PDB entry 7XL3 | electron microscopy, 3.13 A resolution | chains D and F of the 7 polymer chains in the assembly

[Chain D]
Protein: DNA-directed RNA polymerase subunit beta'
Source organism: Pseudomonas aeruginosa PAO1
Notes: EC 2.7.7.6
UniProt: Q9HWC9 (RPOC_PSEAE); numbering as in UniProt (aligned over 2-1399)
Chain sequence (1412 residues; row label = number of the first residue in the row; numbering starts at 0):
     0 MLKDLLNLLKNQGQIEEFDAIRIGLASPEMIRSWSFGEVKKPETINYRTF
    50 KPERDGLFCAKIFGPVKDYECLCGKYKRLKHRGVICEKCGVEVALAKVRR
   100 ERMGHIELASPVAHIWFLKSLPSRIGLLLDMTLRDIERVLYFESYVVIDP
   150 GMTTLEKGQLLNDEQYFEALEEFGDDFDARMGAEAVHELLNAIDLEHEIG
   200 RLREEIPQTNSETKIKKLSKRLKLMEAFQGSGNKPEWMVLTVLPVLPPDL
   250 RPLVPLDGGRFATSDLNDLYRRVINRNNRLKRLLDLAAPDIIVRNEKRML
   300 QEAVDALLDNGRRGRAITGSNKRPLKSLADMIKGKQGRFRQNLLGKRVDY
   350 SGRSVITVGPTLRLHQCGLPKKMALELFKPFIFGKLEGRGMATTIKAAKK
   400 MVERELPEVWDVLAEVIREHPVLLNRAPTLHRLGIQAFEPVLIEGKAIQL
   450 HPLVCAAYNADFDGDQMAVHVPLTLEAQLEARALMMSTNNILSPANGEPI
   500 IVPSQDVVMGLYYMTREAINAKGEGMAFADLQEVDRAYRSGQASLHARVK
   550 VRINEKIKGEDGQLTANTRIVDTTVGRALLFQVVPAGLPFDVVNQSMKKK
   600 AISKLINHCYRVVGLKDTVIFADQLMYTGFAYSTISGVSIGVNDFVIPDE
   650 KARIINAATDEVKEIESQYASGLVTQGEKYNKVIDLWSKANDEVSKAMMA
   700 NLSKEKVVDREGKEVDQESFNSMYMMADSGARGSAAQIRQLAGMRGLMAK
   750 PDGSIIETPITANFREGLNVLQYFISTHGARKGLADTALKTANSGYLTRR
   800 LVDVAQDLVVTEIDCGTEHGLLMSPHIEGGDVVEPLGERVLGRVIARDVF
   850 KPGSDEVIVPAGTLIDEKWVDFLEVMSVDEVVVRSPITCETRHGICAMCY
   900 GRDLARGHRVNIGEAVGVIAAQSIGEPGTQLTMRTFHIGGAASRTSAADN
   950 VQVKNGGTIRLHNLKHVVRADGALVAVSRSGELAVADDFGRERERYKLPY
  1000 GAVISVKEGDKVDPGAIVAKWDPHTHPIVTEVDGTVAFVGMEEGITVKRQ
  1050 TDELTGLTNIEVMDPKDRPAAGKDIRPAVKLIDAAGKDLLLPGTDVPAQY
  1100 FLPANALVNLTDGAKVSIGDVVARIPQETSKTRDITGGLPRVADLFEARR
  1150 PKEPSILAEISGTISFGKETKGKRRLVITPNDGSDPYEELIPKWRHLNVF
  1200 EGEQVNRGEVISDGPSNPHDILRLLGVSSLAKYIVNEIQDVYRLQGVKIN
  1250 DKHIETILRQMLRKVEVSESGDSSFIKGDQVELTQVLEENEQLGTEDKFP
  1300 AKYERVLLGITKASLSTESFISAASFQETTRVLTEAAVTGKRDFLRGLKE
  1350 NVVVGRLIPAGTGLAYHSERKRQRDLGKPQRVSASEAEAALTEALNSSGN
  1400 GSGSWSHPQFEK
Not modelled in the structure: 0-15, 932-946, 1127-1134, 1377-1411
Construct notes: initiating methionine (0); expression tag (1, 1400-1411)
Metal / ion sites: Zn2+ site 1 near Cys70 (its only coordinating residue here); Mg2+ near Asp464 (its only coordinating residue here); Zn2+ site 2: Cys888, Cys898
Curated features (UniProtKB/Swiss-Prot):
  - binding site (Zn(2+)): Cys70, Cys72, Cys85, Cys88, Cys814, Cys888, Cys895, Cys898
  - binding site (Mg(2+)): Asp460, Asp462, Asp464

[Chain F]
Protein: RNA polymerase sigma factor RpoS
Source organism: Pseudomonas aeruginosa PAO1
UniProt: P45684 (RPOS_PSEAE); residue numbers follow UniProt; this construct covers 1-334
Chain sequence (338 residues; each row starts with the number of its first residue; numbers below 1 keep their minus sign (Gly-3 is residue -3)):
    -3 GAMGMALKKEGPEFDHDDEVLLLEPGIMLDESSADEQPSPRATPKATTSF
    47 SSKQHKHIDYTRALDATQLYLNEIGFSPLLTPEEEVHFARLAQKGDPAGR
    97 KRMIESNLRLVVKIARRYVNRGLSLLDLIEEGNLGLIRAVEKFDPERGFR
   147 FSTYATWWIRQTIERAIMNQTRTIRLPIHVVKELNVYLRAARELTHKLDH
   197 EPSPEEIANLLEKPVAEVKRMLGLNERVTSVDVSLGPDSDKTLLDTLTDD
   247 RPTDPCELLQDDDLSESIDQWLTELTDKQREVVIRRFGLRGHESSTLEEV
   297 GQEIGLTRERVRQIQVEALKRLREILEKNGLSSDALFQ
Not modelled in the structure: -3 to 57
Construct notes: expression tag (-3 to 0)
Curated features (UniProtKB/Swiss-Prot):
  - DNA-binding region: Leu293 to Val312 (H-T-H motif)
  - region: Asp61 to Ala94 (Sigma-70 factor domain-1)
  - motif: Asp123 to Glu126 (Interaction with polymerase core subunit RpoC)

[How chain D and chain F interact]
Contacting residue pairs (67):
  Thr43(D) with Thr169(F)
  Ile44(D) with Ile170(F)
  Asn45(D) with Ile170(F)
  Tyr46(D) with Ile170(F), hydrophobic; Leu172(F), hydrophobic; Pro173(F)
  Arg133(D) with Arg58(F), hydrogen bond (side chain-backbone); Leu60(F)
  Tyr140(D) with Leu60(F), hydrophobic
  Pro251(D) with Leu240(F), hydrophobic
  Val253(D) with Leu243(F), hydrophobic
  Arg259(D) with Glu222(F); Arg223(F)
  Phe260(D) with Val224(F); Thr225(F), hydrogen bond (backbone-backbone)
  Ala261(D) with Thr225(F); Val227(F), hydrophobic
  Thr262(D) with Thr225(F), hydrogen bond (backbone-backbone); Ser226(F); Val227(F), hydrogen bond (backbone-backbone)
  Ser263(D) with Val227(F); Asp228(F), hydrogen bond
  Asp264(D) with Ser226(F), hydrogen bond; Asp228(F), hydrogen bond (backbone-side chain)
  Arg270(D) with Gln166(F), hydrogen bond (side chain-backbone); Thr167(F); Arg168(F)
  Asn274(D) with Gln166(F)
  Arg275(D) with Asp123(F), salt bridge
  Arg278(D) with Asp123(F), salt bridge; Glu126(F); Glu127(F), salt bridge; Leu130(F); Gln166(F)
  Arg281(D) with Leu130(F)
  Leu282(D) with Leu130(F), hydrophobic
  Leu285(D) with Arg96(F); Ile133(F), hydrophobic
  Pro288(D) with Lys97(F)
  Ile290(D) with Leu104(F), hydrophobic
  Ile291(D) with Tyr66(F); Glu126(F); Asn129(F)
  Asn294(D) with Tyr66(F); Glu126(F)
  Glu295(D) with Glu126(F)
  Arg297(D) with Ala62(F); Leu65(F); Tyr66(F)
  Met298(D) with Leu122(F); Glu126(F)
  Glu301(D) with Ala62(F)
  Arg322(D) with Ser226(F), hydrogen bond; Asp228(F), hydrogen bond (side chain-backbone); Val229(F)
  Lys325(D) with Asp228(F)
  Glu386(D) with Asp259(F)
  Thr392(D) with Asn325(F), hydrogen bond (side chain-backbone)
  Thr393(D) with Ser263(F)
  Ile394(D) with Gln256(F); Asp259(F), hydrogen bond (backbone-side chain)
  Lys395(D) with Gln256(F); Leu260(F); Leu332(F)
  Ala396(D) with Gly326(F)
  Lys398(D) with Cys252(F), hydrogen bond; Gln256(F), hydrogen bond
Interface residues without a listed pair, chain D (46 interface residues in all): Glu42, Glu142, Leu252, Leu255, Arg271, Phe382, Lys399, Arg403
Interface residues without a listed pair, chain F (47 interface residues in all): Glu69, Ile70, Arg171, His175, Leu220, Leu255, Ala331

[Overview]
Chain D and chain F form an interface of 46 and 47 residues respectively; the contacts include 14 hydrogen
bonds and 3 salt bridges. Polar pairs include Arg275(D)-Asp123(F), Arg278(D)-Asp123(F) and
Arg278(D)-Glu127(F). Curated annotation (UniProt) lists 8 Zn2+-binding residues and 3 Mg2+-binding residues on
chain D.
Chain D is DNA-directed RNA polymerase subunit beta' and chain F is RNA polymerase sigma factor RpoS, both
from Pseudomonas aeruginosa PAO1; the structure, Cryo-EM structure of Pseudomonas aeruginosa RNAP sigmaS
holoenzyme complexes with transcription factor SutA (open lobe), was determined by electron microscopy,
deposited together with 7F0R, 7VF9 and 7XL4.
